PDB entry 3R05 | X-ray diffraction, 2.95 A resolution | chain A

Chain A:
Protein: Neurexin-1-alpha
From: Bos taurus
Notes: engineered mutation(s): SEE REMARK 999
UniProt: Q28146 (NRX1A_BOVIN); the construct lacks a stretch of the UniProt sequence, so the offset changes along the chain: 51-277 = UniProt 31-257; 278-378 = UniProt 294-394; 394-1246 = UniProt 410-1262; 1278-1339 = UniProt 1294-1355
Sequence (1254 residues; row label = number of the first residue in the row; note: 45 numbers in that range are skipped by the numbering (no residue carries them; nothing is unmodelled there)):
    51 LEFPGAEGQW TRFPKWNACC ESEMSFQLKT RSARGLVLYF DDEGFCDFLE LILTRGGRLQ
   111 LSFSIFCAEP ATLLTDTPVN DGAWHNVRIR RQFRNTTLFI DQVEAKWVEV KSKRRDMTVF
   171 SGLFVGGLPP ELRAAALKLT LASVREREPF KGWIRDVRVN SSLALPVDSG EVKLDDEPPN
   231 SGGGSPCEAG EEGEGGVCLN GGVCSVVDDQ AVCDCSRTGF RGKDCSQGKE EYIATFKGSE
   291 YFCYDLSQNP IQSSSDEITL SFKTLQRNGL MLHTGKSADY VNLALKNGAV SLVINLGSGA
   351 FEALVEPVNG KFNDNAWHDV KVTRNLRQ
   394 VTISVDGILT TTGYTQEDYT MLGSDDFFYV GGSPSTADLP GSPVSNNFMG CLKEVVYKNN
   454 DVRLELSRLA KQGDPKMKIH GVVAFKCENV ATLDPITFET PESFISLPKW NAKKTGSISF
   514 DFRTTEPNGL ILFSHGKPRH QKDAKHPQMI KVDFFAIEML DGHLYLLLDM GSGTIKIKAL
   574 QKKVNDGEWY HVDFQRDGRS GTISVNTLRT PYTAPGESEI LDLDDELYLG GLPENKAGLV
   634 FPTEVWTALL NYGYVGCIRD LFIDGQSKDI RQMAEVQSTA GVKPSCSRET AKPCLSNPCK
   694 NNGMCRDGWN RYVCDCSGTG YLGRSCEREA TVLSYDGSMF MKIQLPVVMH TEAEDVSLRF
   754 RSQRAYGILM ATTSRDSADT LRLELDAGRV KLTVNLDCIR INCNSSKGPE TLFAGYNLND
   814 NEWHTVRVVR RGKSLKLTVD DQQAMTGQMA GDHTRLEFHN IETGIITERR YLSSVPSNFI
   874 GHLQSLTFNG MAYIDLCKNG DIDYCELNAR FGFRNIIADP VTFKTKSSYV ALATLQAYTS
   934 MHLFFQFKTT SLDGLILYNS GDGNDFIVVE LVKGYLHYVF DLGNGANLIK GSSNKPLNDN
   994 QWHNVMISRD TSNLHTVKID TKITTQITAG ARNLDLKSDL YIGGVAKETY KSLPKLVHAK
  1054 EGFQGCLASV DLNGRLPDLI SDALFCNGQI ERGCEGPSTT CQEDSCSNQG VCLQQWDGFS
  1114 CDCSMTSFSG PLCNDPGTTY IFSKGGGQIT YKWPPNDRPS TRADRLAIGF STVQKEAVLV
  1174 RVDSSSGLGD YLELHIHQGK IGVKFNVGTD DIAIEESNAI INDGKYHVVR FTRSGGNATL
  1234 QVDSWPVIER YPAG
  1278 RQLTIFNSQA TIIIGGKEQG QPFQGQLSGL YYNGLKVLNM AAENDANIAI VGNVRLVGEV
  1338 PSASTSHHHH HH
Not modelled in the structure: 51-280, 796-799, 1338-1349
Construct notes: expression tag (1340-1349)
Disulfides: Cys444-Cys480, Cys650-Cys679, Cys687-Cys698, Cys692-Cys707, Cys709-Cys719, Cys890-Cys898, Cys1059-Cys1087, Cys1094-Cys1105, Cys1099-Cys1114, Cys1116-Cys1126
Glycans and other covalent adducts: N-acetylglucosamine (NAG) linked to Asn1230
UniProt features mapped onto this chain:
  - glycosylation: Asn145 (N-linked (GlcNAc...) asparagine), Asn210 (N-linked (GlcNAc...) asparagine), Ser689 (O-linked (Glc...) serine), Asn797 (N-linked (GlcNAc...) asparagine), Asn1230 (N-linked (GlcNAc...) asparagine)
  - binding site (Ca(2+)): Asp329, Leu346, Met414, Asp772, Leu789, Arg848, Asp1183, Val1200, Ile1282, Asn1284
What the authors report for this chain:
  - contacts within the chain: Lys538-Asp772, Arg793-Asp845 (salt bridge)

In short:
Covalently linked N-acetylglucosamine: at Asn1230. From UniProt: 10 Ca2+-binding residues. The paper reports
contacts within the chain involving Lys538, Asp772 and Arg793 among others.
Chain A is Neurexin-1-alpha (Bos taurus); the structure, Structure of neurexin 1 alpha (domains LNS1-LNS6),
with splice insert SS3, was determined by X-ray diffraction (same publication as 3QCW).
